PDB entry 7MSI | X-ray diffraction, 1.70 A resolution | chain A

== Chain A ==
Molecule: Type III antifreeze protein isoform hplc 12
Organism: Macrozoarces americanus
Reference sequence: P19614 (ANPC_MACAM); residue numbers follow UniProt; this construct covers 2-63
Chain sequence (66 residues; numbered 0 to 65; the number before each row is that of its first residue; numbering starts at 0):
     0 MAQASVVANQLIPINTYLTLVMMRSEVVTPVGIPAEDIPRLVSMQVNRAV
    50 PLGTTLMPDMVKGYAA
Construct notes: engineered mutation Tyr16 (Ala in P19614)
Swiss-Prot annotation at these positions:
  - site (Important for ice-binding): Gln9, Asn14, Thr18, Gln44

== Overview ==
Chain A is Type III antifreeze protein isoform hplc 12 (Macrozoarces americanus); the structure, Type III
antifreeze protein isoform hplc 12, was determined by X-ray diffraction, deposited together with 2MSI, 3MSI,
4MSI, 5MSI and 6MSI.
